Entry 8XK8 (X-ray diffraction, 3.53 A resolution); this record covers chains A and L of the 3 polymer chains in the assembly.

[Chain A]
Protein: Envelopment polyprotein
Organism: Severe fever with thrombocytopenia syndrome virus
Reference sequence: R4V2Q5 (GP_SFTS); residue numbers follow UniProt; this construct covers 1-339
Chain sequence (357 residues; each row starts with the number of its first residue):
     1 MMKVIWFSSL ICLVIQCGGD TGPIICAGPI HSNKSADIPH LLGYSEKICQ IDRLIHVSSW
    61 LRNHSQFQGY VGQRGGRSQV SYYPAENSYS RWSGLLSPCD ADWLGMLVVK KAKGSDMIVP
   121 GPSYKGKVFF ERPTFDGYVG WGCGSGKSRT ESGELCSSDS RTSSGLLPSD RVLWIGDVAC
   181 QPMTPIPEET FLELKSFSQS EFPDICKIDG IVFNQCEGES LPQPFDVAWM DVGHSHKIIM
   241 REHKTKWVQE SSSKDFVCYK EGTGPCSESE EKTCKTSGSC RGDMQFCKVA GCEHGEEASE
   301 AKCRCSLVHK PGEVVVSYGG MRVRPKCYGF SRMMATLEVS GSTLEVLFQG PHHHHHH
Unresolved in the structure: 1-20, 294-300, 341-357
Construct notes: conflict Leu13 (Phe in R4V2Q5), Gly18 (Ser in R4V2Q5), Thr21 (Ser in R4V2Q5), Arg161 (Gly in R4V2Q5); expression tag (340-357)
Swiss-Prot annotation at these positions:
  - glycosylation (N-linked (GlcNAc...) asparagine): Asn33, Asn63
Cystine bridges: Cys26-Cys49, Cys143-Cys156, Cys180-Cys327, Cys206-Cys216, Cys258-Cys305, Cys266-Cys303, Cys274-Cys280, Cys287-Cys292

[Chain L]
Protein: mAb N1D10 Fab light chain
Organism: Mus musculus
Notes: antibody fragment or engineered binder
Chain sequence (238 residues; each row starts with the number of its first residue; a row labelled like 30A-30E holds insertion residues (30A, then the next letters in order); numbers below 1 keep their minus sign (Met-18 is residue -18)):
   -18 MGWSCIILFL VATATGVHSD VVMTQTPLSL PVSFGDQVSI SCRSSQSLA
30A-30E NSYGN
    31 TYLSWYLHKP GQSPQLLIYG ISKRFSGVPD RFSGSGSGTD FTLKISTIKP EDLGMYYCLQ
    91 GTHQPWTFGG GTKLEIKRTV AAPSVFIFPP SDEQLKSGTA SVVCLLNNFY PREAKVQWKV
   151 DNALQSGNSQ ESVTEQDSKD STYSLSSTLT LSKADYEKHK VYACEVTHQG LSSPVTKSFN
   211 RGEC
Unresolved in the structure: -18 to 0
Cystine bridges: Cys23-Cys88, Cys134-Cys194

[Chain A / chain L interface]
Pairs across the interface (19):
  Gly114(A) with Tyr30C(L)
  Asp116(A) with Tyr30C(L), hydrogen bond (backbone-side chain)
  Met117(A) with Tyr30C(L)
  Ile118(A) with Tyr30C(L), hydrogen bond (backbone-side chain)
  Glu154(A) with Ser30B(L), hydrogen bond; Tyr30C(L), hydrogen bond
  Gly218(A) with Tyr49(L)
  Glu219(A) with Tyr49(L), hydrogen bond (backbone-side chain)
  Ser220(A) with Tyr49(L)
  Leu221(A) with Asn30E(L); Thr31(L); Tyr32(L), hydrophobic; Gly50(L)
  Pro222(A) with Asn30E(L); Tyr32(L)
  Val339(A) with Tyr49(L); Phe55(L), hydrophobic; Ser56(L)
  Ser340(A) with Ser56(L), hydrogen bond
Other interface residues (no listed pair), chain A (13 interface residues in all): Met334
Other interface residues (no listed pair), chain L (11 interface residues in all): Lys53, Arg54
Interface features reported in the paper:
  - epitope / paratope residues, chain A: Gly114(A), Asp116(A), Met117(A), Ile118(A), Glu154(A), Pro222(A), Ser340(A)
  - epitope / paratope residues, chain L: Ser30B(L), Tyr30C(L), Tyr32(L), Tyr49(L), Ser56(L)

[Summary]
13 residues of chain A face 11 of chain L across their interface; the contacts include 6 hydrogen bonds. Polar
contacts include Asp116(A)-Tyr30C(L), Ile118(A)-Tyr30C(L) and Glu154(A)-Ser30B(L). The paper reports
epitope/paratope residues Gly114(A), Asp116(A) and Ser30B(L) among others.
Chain A is Envelopment polyprotein (Severe fever with thrombocytopenia syndrome virus) and chain L is mAb
N1D10 Fab light chain (Mus musculus); the structure, N1D10 Fab bound to SFTSV glycoprotein-Gn, was determined
by X-ray diffraction (same publication as 8XK6).
